2WRX - chains C and D of the 4 polymer chains in the assembly; structure by X-ray diffraction, 1.50 A resolution.

[Chain C]
Protein: Insulin A chain
Reference sequence: P01308 (INS_HUMAN); residues 1-21 here correspond to UniProt positions 90-110 (UniProt number = residue number + 89)
Sequence (21 residues; row label = number of the first residue in the row):
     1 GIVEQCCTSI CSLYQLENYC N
Cystine bridges: Cys-6/Cys-11

[Chain D]
Protein: Insulin B chain
Reference sequence: P01308 (INS_HUMAN); residues 1-30 here correspond to UniProt positions 25-54 (UniProt number = residue number + 24)
Sequence (30 residues; each row starts with the number of its first residue):
     1 FVNQHLCGSH LVEALYLVCG ERGFFATPKT
Not modelled in the structure: 1, 29-30
Sequence notes: engineered mutation Ala-26 (Tyr50 in P01308)
Modified positions: Ala-26 (n-methyl-l-alanine; MAA)

[Chain C / chain D interface]
Inter-chain disulfides: Cys-7(C)/Cys-7(D), Cys-20(C)/Cys-19(D)
Contacting residue pairs (26):
  Ile-2(C) with Leu-11(D), hydrophobic; Leu-15(D), hydrophobic
  Cys-6(C) with His-5(D); Leu-6(D), hydrogen bond (backbone-backbone); Leu-11(D), hydrophobic
  Cys-7(C) with His-5(D), hydrogen bond (backbone-side chain); Leu-6(D); Cys-7(D), disulfide
  Thr-8(C) with His-5(D), hydrogen bond (backbone-side chain)
  Ser-9(C) with His-5(D), hydrogen bond (backbone-side chain)
  Ile-10(C) with Gln-4(D); His-5(D)
  Leu-13(C) with Val-18(D), hydrophobic
  Leu-16(C) with Leu-6(D), hydrophobic; Leu-11(D), hydrophobic; Ala-14(D), hydrophobic; Leu-15(D), hydrophobic; Val-18(D), hydrophobic
  Glu-17(C) with Val-18(D); Arg-22(D), hydrogen bond (backbone-side chain)
  Cys-20(C) with Cys-19(D), disulfide; Arg-22(D); Gly-23(D)
  Asn-21(C) with Arg-22(D); Gly-23(D), hydrogen bond (backbone-backbone); Phe-24(D)
Other interface residues (no listed pair), chain C (12 interface residues in all): Tyr-19

[Overview]
The chain C/chain D interface involves 12 residues from each chain; the contacts include 2 disulfide bonds and
6 hydrogen bonds. Polar pairs include Cys-7(C)/His-5(D), Thr-8(C)/His-5(D) and Ser-9(C)/His-5(D).
Here chain C is Insulin A chain and chain D is Insulin B chain. Entry 2WRX (Semi-synthetic analogue of human
insulin NMeAlaB26-insulin at pH 3.0) was determined by X-ray diffraction together with 2WRU, 2WRV, 2WRW, 2WS0,
2WS1, 2WS4, 2WS6 and 2WS7 from the same study.
